5YIT - chains A and B; structure by X-ray diffraction, 2.79 A resolution.

== Chain A (and B) ==
Molecule: CoA transferase III
Source organism: Mycobacterium tuberculosis (strain ATCC 25618 / H37Rv)
Notes: chain B of this document is another copy of the same molecule, construct and numbering; everything in this record applies to it too
UniProt: P96877 (P96877_MYCTU); residues 1-394 here = UniProt positions 1-394
Amino-acid sequence (394 residues; each row starts with the number of its first residue):
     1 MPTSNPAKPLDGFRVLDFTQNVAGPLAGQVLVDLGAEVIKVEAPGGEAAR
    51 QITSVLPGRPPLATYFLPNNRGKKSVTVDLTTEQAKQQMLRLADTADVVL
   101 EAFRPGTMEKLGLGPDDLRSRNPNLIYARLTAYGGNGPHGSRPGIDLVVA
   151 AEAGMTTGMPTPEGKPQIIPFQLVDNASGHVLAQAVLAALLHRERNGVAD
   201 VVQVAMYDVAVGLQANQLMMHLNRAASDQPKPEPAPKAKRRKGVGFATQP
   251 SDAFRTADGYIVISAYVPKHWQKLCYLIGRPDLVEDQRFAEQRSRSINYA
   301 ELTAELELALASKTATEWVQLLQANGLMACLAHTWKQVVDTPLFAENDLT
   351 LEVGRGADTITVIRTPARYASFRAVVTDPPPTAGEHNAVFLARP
Disordered / not traced: 1-4, 54-60, 226-248, 265-267, 355-358, 392-394 (chain B: 1-3, 55-63, 226-247, 355-358, 392-394)
Swiss-Prot annotation at these positions:
  - active site: Asp175 (Nucleophile)

== Chain A / chain B interface ==
Contacting residue pairs (264; chain A residue first):
  Ala7(A) - His192(B)
  Ala7(A) - Asn196(B)
  Lys8(A) - His192(B)
  Lys8(A) - Asn196(B)  hydrogen bond (backbone-side chain)
  Pro9(A) - Ala188(B)
  Pro9(A) - His192(B)
  Pro9(A) - Arg195(B)  hydrogen bond (backbone-side chain)
  Pro9(A) - Asn196(B)
  Leu10(A) - Leu191(B)  hydrophobic
  Asp11(A) - Arg195(B)  hydrogen bond (backbone-side chain)
  Phe13(A) - Arg195(B)
  Val30(A) - Gln184(B)
  Leu34(A) - Ala188(B)  hydrophobic
  Pro68(A) - Met219(B)  hydrophobic
  Tyr133(A) - Leu343(B)  hydrophobic
  Tyr133(A) - Asn347(B)  hydrogen bond (backbone-side chain)
  Asn136(A) - Glu346(B)
  Asn136(A) - Asn347(B)  hydrogen bond
  Asn136(A) - Arg368(B)
  Gly137(A) - Glu346(B)  hydrogen bond (backbone-side chain)
  Pro138(A) - Glu346(B)
  His139(A) - Pro342(B)
  His139(A) - Glu346(B)  salt bridge
  Gly140(A) - Glu346(B)  hydrogen bond (backbone-side chain)
  Arg142(A) - Gln323(B)
  Arg142(A) - Ala329(B)
  Arg142(A) - Leu343(B)
  Pro143(A) - Met328(B)
  Gly144(A) - Met328(B)
  Ile145(A) - Tyr266(B)
  Ile145(A) - Met328(B)  hydrophobic
  Leu147(A) - Ser251(B)
  Leu147(A) - Val262(B)  hydrophobic
  Val148(A) - Ser264(B)
  Val148(A) - Cys330(B)  hydrogen bond (backbone-side chain)
  Ala151(A) - Val262(B)  hydrophobic
  Ala151(A) - Cys330(B)  hydrophobic
  Ala151(A) - Leu331(B)
  Ala151(A) - Ala332(B)
  Ala151(A) - His333(B)
  Glu152(A) - Cys330(B)
  Glu152(A) - His333(B)  hydrogen bond (backbone-side chain)
  Glu152(A) - Val338(B)
  Glu152(A) - Leu343(B)
  Ala153(A) - Val338(B)
  Gly154(A) - His333(B)
  Gly154(A) - Trp335(B)  hydrogen bond (backbone-side chain)
  Gly154(A) - Val338(B)
  Met155(A) - Phe171(B)  hydrophobic
  Thr156(A) - Ala332(B)
  Thr157(A) - Pro170(B)
  Thr157(A) - His333(B)
  Thr157(A) - Thr334(B)
  Thr157(A) - Trp335(B)  hydrogen bond (side chain-backbone)
  Met159(A) - Gln167(B)
  Met159(A) - Pro170(B)
  Pro160(A) - Pro162(B)
  Pro160(A) - Gln167(B)  hydrogen bond (backbone-side chain)
  Thr161(A) - Pro162(B)
  Pro162(A) - Pro160(B)
  Pro162(A) - Pro162(B)
  Gly164(A) - Tyr260(B)
  Lys165(A) - Asp252(B)  salt bridge
  Lys165(A) - Ala253(B)
  Lys165(A) - Tyr260(B)
  Pro166(A) - Tyr260(B)
  Gln167(A) - Met159(B)
  Gln167(A) - Pro160(B)
  Gln167(A) - Gln167(B)
  Ile168(A) - Asp252(B)
  Ile168(A) - Ala253(B)
  Ile169(A) - Ile169(B)  hydrophobic
  Pro170(A) - Thr157(B)
  Pro170(A) - Met159(B)
  Pro170(A) - Gln217(B)
  Phe171(A) - Met155(B)
  Phe171(A) - Leu213(B)
  Phe171(A) - Gln217(B)
  Gln172(A) - Leu213(B)
  Gln172(A) - Asn216(B)
  Gln172(A) - Gln217(B)
  Leu173(A) - Leu173(B)  hydrophobic
  Leu173(A) - Leu213(B)
  Asn176(A) - Gly212(B)
  Asn176(A) - Leu213(B)  hydrogen bond (side chain-backbone)
  Asn176(A) - Asn216(B)  hydrogen bond
  Ala177(A) - Leu213(B)
  His180(A) - Val181(B)
  His180(A) - Gln184(B)
  Val181(A) - His180(B)
  Val181(A) - Pro366(B)  hydrophobic
  Ala183(A) - Gln184(B)
  Gln184(A) - Val30(B)
  Gln184(A) - His180(B)  hydrogen bond
  Gln184(A) - Ala183(B)
  Gln184(A) - Leu187(B)
  Ala185(A) - Ala367(B)  hydrophobic
  Ala185(A) - Tyr369(B)
  Leu187(A) - Gln184(B)
  Leu187(A) - Leu187(B)  hydrophobic
  Ala188(A) - Pro9(B)
  Ala188(A) - Leu34(B)  hydrophobic
  Ala188(A) - Leu187(B)
  Ala188(A) - Tyr369(B)
  Leu190(A) - Leu191(B)  hydrophobic
  Leu191(A) - Leu10(B)  hydrophobic
  Leu191(A) - Leu187(B)
  Leu191(A) - Leu190(B)  hydrophobic
  Leu191(A) - Leu191(B)  hydrophobic
  His192(A) - Ala7(B)
  His192(A) - Lys8(B)
  His192(A) - Pro9(B)
  His192(A) - Ser371(B)
  His192(A) - Phe372(B)
  Arg195(A) - Pro9(B)  hydrogen bond (side chain-backbone)
  Arg195(A) - Leu10(B)
  Arg195(A) - Asp11(B)  hydrogen bond (side chain-backbone)
  Arg195(A) - Phe13(B)
  Asn196(A) - Lys8(B)  hydrogen bond (side chain-backbone)
  Asn196(A) - Pro9(B)
  Val198(A) - Ser371(B)
  Asp200(A) - Tyr369(B)
  Asp200(A) - Ala370(B)  hydrogen bond (side chain-backbone)
  Asp200(A) - Ser371(B)  hydrogen bond (side chain-backbone)
  Asp200(A) - Phe372(B)
  Val201(A) - Arg368(B)
  Val201(A) - Tyr369(B)
  Val201(A) - Ala370(B)  hydrogen bond (backbone-backbone)
  Val202(A) - Arg368(B)
  Val202(A) - Tyr369(B)  hydrophobic
  Gln203(A) - Ala367(B)
  Gln203(A) - Arg368(B)  hydrogen bond (backbone-backbone)
  Tyr207(A) - Val338(B)
  Tyr207(A) - Thr341(B)
  Tyr207(A) - Leu343(B)  hydrophobic
  Tyr207(A) - Phe344(B)
  Tyr207(A) - Asn347(B)
  Tyr207(A) - Leu349(B)  hydrophobic
  Asp208(A) - Asn347(B)  hydrogen bond
  Asp208(A) - Leu349(B)
  Asp208(A) - Arg364(B)  salt bridge
  Val209(A) - Pro366(B)  hydrophobic
  Val211(A) - Phe344(B)  hydrophobic
  Val211(A) - Leu349(B)  hydrophobic
  Val211(A) - Ile363(B)  hydrophobic
  Gly212(A) - Asn176(B)
  Leu213(A) - Phe171(B)
  Leu213(A) - Gln172(B)
  Leu213(A) - Leu173(B)
  Leu213(A) - Asn176(B)  hydrogen bond (backbone-side chain)
  Leu213(A) - Ala177(B)
  Gln214(A) - Trp335(B)  hydrogen bond
  Ala215(A) - Ile363(B)
  Asn216(A) - Gln172(B)
  Asn216(A) - Asn176(B)  hydrogen bond
  Gln217(A) - Pro170(B)  hydrogen bond (side chain-backbone)
  Gln217(A) - Phe171(B)
  Gln217(A) - Gln172(B)
  Gln217(A) - Trp335(B)
  Leu218(A) - Trp335(B)
  Leu218(A) - Val339(B)  hydrophobic
  Leu218(A) - Ile363(B)  hydrophobic
  Met219(A) - Pro68(B)  hydrophobic
  Met219(A) - Thr361(B)
  Met219(A) - Val362(B)  hydrophobic
  Met219(A) - Ile363(B)
  His221(A) - Trp335(B)
  His221(A) - Lys336(B)
  His221(A) - Val339(B)
  Leu222(A) - Val339(B)  hydrophobic
  Leu222(A) - Thr350(B)
  Leu222(A) - Thr361(B)
  Leu222(A) - Ile363(B)  hydrophobic
  Asn223(A) - Ile360(B)
  Asn223(A) - Thr361(B)  hydrogen bond (side chain-backbone)
  Ser251(A) - Leu147(B)
  Asp252(A) - Lys165(B)  salt bridge
  Ala253(A) - Lys165(B)
  Tyr260(A) - Glu163(B)
  Tyr260(A) - Gly164(B)  hydrogen bond (side chain-backbone)
  Tyr260(A) - Lys165(B)  hydrogen bond (side chain-backbone)
  Tyr260(A) - Pro166(B)
  Val262(A) - Leu147(B)  hydrophobic
  Val262(A) - Ala151(B)  hydrophobic
  Ser264(A) - Val148(B)
  Gln323(A) - Arg142(B)
  Met328(A) - Pro143(B)
  Met328(A) - Gly144(B)
  Ala329(A) - Arg142(B)
  Cys330(A) - Val148(B)  hydrogen bond (side chain-backbone)
  Cys330(A) - Ala151(B)  hydrophobic
  Cys330(A) - Glu152(B)
  Leu331(A) - Ala151(B)
  Leu331(A) - Glu152(B)
  Ala332(A) - Ala151(B)
  Ala332(A) - Thr156(B)
  Ala332(A) - Pro166(B)  hydrophobic
  His333(A) - Ala151(B)  hydrogen bond (backbone-backbone)
  His333(A) - Glu152(B)
  His333(A) - Gly154(B)
  His333(A) - Thr157(B)
  Thr334(A) - Thr157(B)
  Trp335(A) - Gly154(B)  hydrogen bond (side chain-backbone)
  Trp335(A) - Thr157(B)  hydrogen bond (backbone-side chain)
  Trp335(A) - Gln214(B)  hydrogen bond
  Trp335(A) - Gln217(B)
  Trp335(A) - Leu218(B)
  Trp335(A) - His221(B)
  Lys336(A) - His221(B)
  Val338(A) - Glu152(B)
  Val338(A) - Ala153(B)
  Val338(A) - Gly154(B)
  Val338(A) - Tyr207(B)
  Val339(A) - His221(B)
  Val339(A) - Leu222(B)  hydrophobic
  Thr341(A) - Tyr207(B)
  Pro342(A) - His139(B)
  Leu343(A) - Tyr133(B)  hydrophobic
  Leu343(A) - His139(B)
  Leu343(A) - Arg142(B)
  Leu343(A) - Glu152(B)
  Leu343(A) - Tyr207(B)  hydrophobic
  Phe344(A) - Tyr207(B)
  Phe344(A) - Val211(B)  hydrophobic
  Glu346(A) - Asn136(B)
  Glu346(A) - Gly137(B)
  Glu346(A) - Pro138(B)
  Glu346(A) - His139(B)  salt bridge
  Glu346(A) - Gly140(B)  hydrogen bond (side chain-backbone)
  Asn347(A) - Tyr133(B)  hydrogen bond (side chain-backbone)
  Asn347(A) - Asn136(B)
  Asn347(A) - Asp208(B)
  Leu349(A) - Tyr207(B)  hydrophobic
  Leu349(A) - Asp208(B)
  Thr350(A) - Leu222(B)
  Ile360(A) - Asn223(B)
  Thr361(A) - Met219(B)
  Thr361(A) - Leu222(B)
  Thr361(A) - Asn223(B)  hydrogen bond (backbone-side chain)
  Ile363(A) - Val211(B)  hydrophobic
  Ile363(A) - Leu218(B)  hydrophobic
  Ile363(A) - Leu222(B)  hydrophobic
  Arg364(A) - Asp208(B)  salt bridge
  Pro366(A) - Val181(B)  hydrophobic
  Pro366(A) - Asp208(B)
  Pro366(A) - Val209(B)
  Ala367(A) - Ala185(B)  hydrophobic
  Ala367(A) - Gln203(B)
  Arg368(A) - Asn136(B)  hydrogen bond
  Arg368(A) - Val201(B)
  Arg368(A) - Val202(B)
  Arg368(A) - Gln203(B)  hydrogen bond (backbone-backbone)
  Tyr369(A) - Ala185(B)
  Tyr369(A) - Ala188(B)
  Tyr369(A) - Asp200(B)
  Tyr369(A) - Val201(B)
  Tyr369(A) - Val202(B)  hydrophobic
  Ala370(A) - Asp200(B)  hydrogen bond (backbone-side chain)
  Ala370(A) - Val201(B)  hydrogen bond (backbone-backbone)
  Ser371(A) - His192(B)  hydrogen bond
  Ser371(A) - Val198(B)
  Ser371(A) - Asp200(B)  hydrogen bond
  Phe372(A) - His192(B)
  Phe372(A) - Asp200(B)
Other interface residues (no listed pair), chain A (122 interface residues in all): Gly12, Val22, Gly158, Glu163, Ala189, Glu194, Val204, Gly326, Val362
Other interface residues (no listed pair), chain B (125 interface residues in all): Gly12, Val22, Tyr65, Gly134, Ile145, Thr161, Ile168, Ala189, Glu194, Val204, Ala215, Arg255, Gly326

== In short ==
122 residues of chain A and 125 residues of chain B are in contact, with 44 hydrogen bonds and 6 salt bridges.
Polar contacts include His139(A)-Glu346(B), Lys165(A)-Asp252(B) and Asp208(A)-Arg364(B). UniProt lists
active-site residue Asp175(A) on chain A.
Chain A and chain B are both CoA transferase III (Mycobacterium tuberculosis (strain ATCC 25618 / H37Rv)); the
structure, Crystal Structure of Hypothetical protein (Rv3272) from Mycobacterium tuberculosis, was determined
by X-ray diffraction, deposited together with 5YIY and 5YX6.
